6LWJ - chains A and C of the 3 polymer chains in the assembly; structure by X-ray diffraction, 2.83 A resolution.

# Chain A
Molecule: Endonuclease 8-like 1
Organism: Homo sapiens
Notes: EC 3.2.2.-, 4.2.99.18
Reference sequence: Q96FI4 (NEIL1_HUMAN); numbering as in UniProt (aligned over 1-295)
Chain sequence (295 residues; row label = number of the first residue in the row):
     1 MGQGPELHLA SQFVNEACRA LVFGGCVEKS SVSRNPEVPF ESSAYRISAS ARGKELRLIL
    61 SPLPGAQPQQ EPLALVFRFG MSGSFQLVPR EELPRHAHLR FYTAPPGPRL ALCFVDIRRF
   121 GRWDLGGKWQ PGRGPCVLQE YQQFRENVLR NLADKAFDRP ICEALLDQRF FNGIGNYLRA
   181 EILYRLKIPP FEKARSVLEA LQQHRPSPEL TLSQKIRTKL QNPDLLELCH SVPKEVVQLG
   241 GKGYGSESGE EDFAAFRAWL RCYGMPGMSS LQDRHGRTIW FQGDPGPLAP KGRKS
Not modelled in the structure: 1, 203-221, 245-248, 291-295
Sequence notes: engineered mutation Gly2 (Pro in Q96FI4), Gln3 (Glu in Q96FI4)
UniProt features mapped onto this chain:
  - active site: Lys54 (Proton donor)
  - binding site (DNA): Asn176
  - natural variant: Ala44 (A44D: Found in a patient with childhood-onset nephrotic syndrome, focal segmental glomerulosclerosis and end-stage renal disease; uncertain significance), Ala156 (A156T: Found in a patient with childhood-onset steroid-resistant nephrotic syndrome; uncertain significance), Glu181 (E181K: Found in a patient with nephrotic syndrome also carrying mutation P-159 in MYO1E), Lys242 (K242R: In RNA edited version)
  - mutagenesis: Lys54 (K54L: Loss of glycosylase activity), Arg277 (R277A: Strongly reduced glycosylase activity. Has little effect on AP lyase activity)
From the paper describing this entry:
  - binding site for the 13-nt DNA strand: Lys242
  - contacts within the chain: Glu6-Lys242 (from molecular simulation)

# Chain C
Molecule: 13-nt DNA strand
Sequence (13 nucleotides; numbered 1 to 13; the number before each row is that of its first residue):
     1 TAGACCTGGA CGG

# How chain A and chain C interact
Pairs across the interface - 14 pairs, chain A then chain C:
  Arg34(A) with DC6(C), salt bridge to the phosphate
  Arg95(A) with DG8(C), salt bridge to the phosphate
  His96(A) with DT7(C), hydrogen bond to the phosphate; DG8(C), salt bridge to the phosphate
  Ile117(A) with DT7(C), sugar contact; DG8(C), sugar contact
  Arg118(A) with DC6(C), hydrogen bond to the base; DT7(C), base contact
  Arg119(A) with DC6(C), hydrogen bond to the phosphate; DT7(C), salt bridge to the phosphate
  Phe120(A) with DC5(C), base contact; DC6(C), base contact
  Arg274(A) with DT1(C), hydrogen bond to the phosphate
  His275(A) with DT1(C), phosphate contact

# In short
9 residues of chain A and 5 residues of chain C are in contact, with 4 hydrogen bonds and 4 salt bridges.
Among the polar pairs are Arg118(A)-DC6(C), His96(A)-DT7(C) and Arg119(A)-DC6(C). From the paper: a binding
site for the 13-nt DNA strand at Lys242(A); contacts within the chain involving Lys242(A) and Glu6(A).
Chain A is Endonuclease 8-like 1 (Homo sapiens) and chain C is a 13-nt DNA strand; the structure, Crystal
structure of human NEIL1(P2G, E3Q, K242) bound to duplex DNA containing dihydrouracil (DHU), was determined by
X-ray diffraction, deposited together with 6LWA, 6LWB, 6LWC, 6LWD, 6LWF, 6LWG and 10 further entries.
